PDB entry 6VZI | X-ray diffraction, 2.72 A resolution | chains B and D of the 6 polymer chains in the assembly

== Chain B ==
Protein: Envelope glycoprotein gp41
From: Human immunodeficiency virus 1
Notes: fragment: ectodomain
UniProt: W6ICH7 (W6ICH7_9HIV1); residues 511-664 here correspond to UniProt positions 504-657 (UniProt number = residue number - 7)
Chain sequence (154 residues; each row starts with the number of its first residue):
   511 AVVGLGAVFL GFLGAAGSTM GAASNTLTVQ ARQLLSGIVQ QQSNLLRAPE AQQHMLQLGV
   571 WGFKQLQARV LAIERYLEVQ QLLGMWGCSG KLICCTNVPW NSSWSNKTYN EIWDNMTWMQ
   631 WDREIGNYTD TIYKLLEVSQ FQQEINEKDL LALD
Not modelled in the structure: 511-517, 539-564, 664
Sequence notes: engineered mutation Asn535 (Ile528 in W6ICH7), Pro559 (Ile552 in W6ICH7), Gly569 (Thr562 in W6ICH7), Phe573 (Ile566 in W6ICH7), Glu588 (Lys581 in W6ICH7), Val589 (Asp582 in W6ICH7), Cys605 (Thr598 in W6ICH7), Pro609 (Tyr602 in W6ICH7), Gly636 (Asp629 in W6ICH7), Phe651 (Lys644 in W6ICH7), Ile655 (Ser648 in W6ICH7)
Cystine bridges: Cys598-Cys604
Reported in the primary citation:
  - conformationally variable residues (order/disorder transition): Val512 to Ala517

== Chain D ==
Protein: 35O22 scFv heavy chain
From: Homo sapiens
Notes: engineered mutation(s): E10T, L11T, K12T, A16S, I68N, K83T, F84S,; antibody fragment or engineered binder
Chain sequence (134 residues; row label = number of the first residue in the row; a row labelled like 72A-72H holds insertion residues (72A, then the next letters in order)):
     1 QGQLVQSGAT TTKPGSSVKI SCKTSGYRFN FYHINWIRQT AGRGPEWMGW IS
   52A P
    53 YSGDKNLAPA FQDRVNMTTD
72A-72H TEVPVTSF
    73 TSTGAAYMEI
82A-82C RNL
    83 TSDDTGTYFC AKGLLRDG
100A-100F SSTWLP
   101 YLWGQGTLLT VSSAST
Not modelled in the structure: 111-116
Cystine bridges: Cys22-Cys92

== Chain B / chain D interface ==
Pairs across the interface (17):
  Gly527(B) - Arg98(D)  hydrogen bond (backbone-side chain)
  Ser528(B) - Arg98(D)
  Thr529(B) - Arg98(D)
  Thr529(B) - Asp99(D)
  Asn620(B) - Leu97(D)
  Asp624(B) - Leu97(D)
  Asp624(B) - Arg98(D)  hydrogen bond (backbone-backbone)
  Asp624(B) - Asp99(D)  hydrogen bond (backbone-backbone)
  Asp624(B) - Gly100(D)  hydrogen bond (side chain-backbone)
  Asn625(B) - Tyr32(D)  hydrogen bond
  Asn625(B) - Leu96(D)
  Asn625(B) - Leu97(D)
  Asn625(B) - Arg98(D)
  Thr627(B) - Phe72H(D)
  Thr627(B) - Arg98(D)
  Gln630(B) - Phe72H(D)
  Arg633(B) - Phe72H(D)
Also at the interface, not in a pair above, chain B (13 interface residues in all): Ala532, Glu621, Trp623, Met629
Also at the interface, not in a pair above, chain D (8 interface residues in all): Phe31

== Summary ==
The interface between chain B and chain D involves 13 residues on one side and 8 on the other; the contacts
include 5 hydrogen bonds. Polar pairs include Gly527(B)-Arg98(D), Asp624(B)-Gly100(D) and Asn625(B)-Tyr32(D).
From the paper: conformational variability at Val512(B).
Here chain B is Envelope glycoprotein gp41 (Human immunodeficiency virus 1) and chain D is 35O22 scFv heavy
chain (Homo sapiens). Entry 6VZI (Crystal Structure of HIV-1 CAP256 RnS-3mut-2G-SOSIP.664 Prefusion Env Trimer
in Complex with Human Antibodies 3H109L and ...) was determined by X-ray diffraction (same publication as
6W03).
